PDB entry 6X4H | X-ray diffraction, 2.90 A resolution | chain A

[Chain A]
Protein: Sortilin
From: Homo sapiens
UniProtKB: Q99523 (SORT_HUMAN); residues 53-715 here correspond to UniProt positions 86-748 (UniProt number = residue number + 33)
Chain sequence (663 residues; numbered 53 to 715; the number before each row is that of its first residue):
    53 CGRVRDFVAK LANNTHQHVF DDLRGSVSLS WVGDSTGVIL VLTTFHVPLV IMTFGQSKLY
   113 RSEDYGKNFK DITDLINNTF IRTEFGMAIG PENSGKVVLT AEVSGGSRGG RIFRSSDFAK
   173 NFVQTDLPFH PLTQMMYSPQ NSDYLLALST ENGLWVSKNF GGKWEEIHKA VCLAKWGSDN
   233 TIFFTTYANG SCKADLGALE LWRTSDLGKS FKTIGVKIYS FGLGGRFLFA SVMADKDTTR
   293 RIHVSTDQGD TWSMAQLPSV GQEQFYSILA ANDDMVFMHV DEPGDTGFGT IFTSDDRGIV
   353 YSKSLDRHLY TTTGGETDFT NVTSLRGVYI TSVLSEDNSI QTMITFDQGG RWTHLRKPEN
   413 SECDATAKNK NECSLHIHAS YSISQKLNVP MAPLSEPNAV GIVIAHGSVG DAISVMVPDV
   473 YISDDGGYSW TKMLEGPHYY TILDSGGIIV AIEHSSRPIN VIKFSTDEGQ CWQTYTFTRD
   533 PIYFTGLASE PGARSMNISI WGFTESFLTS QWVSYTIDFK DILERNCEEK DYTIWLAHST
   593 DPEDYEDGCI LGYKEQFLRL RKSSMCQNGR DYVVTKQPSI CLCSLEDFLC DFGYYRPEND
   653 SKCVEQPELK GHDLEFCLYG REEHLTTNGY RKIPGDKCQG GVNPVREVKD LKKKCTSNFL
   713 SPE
Disordered / not traced: 100-106, 559-560
Disulfides: Cys415-Cys425, Cys579-Cys618, Cys601-Cys633, Cys635-Cys690
Glycans and other covalent adducts: N-acetylglucosamine (NAG) linked to Asn373, Asn549
Construct notes: conflict Met617 (Val650 in Q99523)
Ligand contacts: UOY (4-methyl-N-(6-phenoxypyridine-3-carbonyl)-L-leucine): Tyr271, Ser272, Phe273, Gly274, Phe281, Ala282, Ser283, Arg292, Ile294, Phe317, Tyr318, Ser319, Ile320, Tyr362, Thr363, Thr364, Gly366, Gly367

[Summary]
Bound to chain A: compound UOY. N-acetylglucosamine is covalently linked to Asn373 and Asn549.
Chain A is Sortilin (Homo sapiens); the structure, Sortilin-Progranulin Interaction With Compound 24, was
determined by X-ray diffraction, deposited together with 6X3L and 6X48.
